1SQA - chain A; structure by X-ray diffraction, 2.00 A resolution.

# Chain A
Molecule: Urokinase-type plasminogen activator
Organism: Homo sapiens
Notes: EC 3.4.21.73
Reference sequence: P00749 (UROK_HUMAN); the construct has insertions or renumbered stretches relative to UniProt, so the offset changes along the chain: 1-23 = UniProt 179-201; 27-32 = UniProt 203-208; 36-39 = UniProt 210-213; 48-63 = UniProt 218-233; 3 more segments
Sequence (245 residues; numbered 1 to 258; 13 numbers in that range are skipped by the numbering (no residue carries them; nothing is unmodelled there); the number before each row is that of its first residue):
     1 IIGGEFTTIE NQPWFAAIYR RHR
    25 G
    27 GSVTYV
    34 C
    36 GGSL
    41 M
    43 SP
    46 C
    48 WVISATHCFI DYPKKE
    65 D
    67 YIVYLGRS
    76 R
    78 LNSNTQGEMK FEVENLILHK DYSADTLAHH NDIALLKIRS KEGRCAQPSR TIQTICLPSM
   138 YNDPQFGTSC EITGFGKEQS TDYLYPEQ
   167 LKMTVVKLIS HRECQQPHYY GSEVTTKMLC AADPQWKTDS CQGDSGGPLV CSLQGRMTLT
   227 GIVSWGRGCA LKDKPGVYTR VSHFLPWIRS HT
Disulfides: Cys34-Cys55, Cys46-Cys122, Cys147-Cys217, Cys180-Cys196, Cys207-Cys235
Construct notes: conflict Gln156 (Asn322 in P00749)
Ligand contacts: UI1 (6-[(Z)-amino(imino)methyl]-N-[4-(aminomethyl)phenyl]-4-(pyrimidin-2-ylamino)-2-naphthamide): His54, Asp58, His106, Ser157, Asp205, Ser206, Cys207, Gln208, Ser211, Val229, Ser230, Trp231, Gly232, Arg233, Gly234, Cys235, Ala236, Gly242
Curated features (UniProtKB/Swiss-Prot):
  - active site (Charge relay system): His54, Asp109, Ser211
  - modified residue: Ser157 (Phosphoserine)

# In short
Ligands of chain A: compound UI1. UniProt lists 3 active-site residues.
Chain A is Urokinase-type plasminogen activator (Homo sapiens); the structure, Substituted 2-Naphthamidine
Inhibitors of Urokinase, was determined by X-ray diffraction (same publication as 1SQO and 1SQT).
